Entry 8R2M (electron microscopy, 3.44 A resolution); this record covers chains D and F of the 10 polymer chains in the assembly.

# Chain D
Molecule: DNA-directed RNA polymerase subunit beta'
Organism: Mycolicibacterium smegmatis MC2 155
UniProtKB: A0QS66 (RPOC_MYCS2); residue numbers follow UniProt; this construct covers 1-1317
Chain sequence (1317 residues; each row starts with the number of its first residue):
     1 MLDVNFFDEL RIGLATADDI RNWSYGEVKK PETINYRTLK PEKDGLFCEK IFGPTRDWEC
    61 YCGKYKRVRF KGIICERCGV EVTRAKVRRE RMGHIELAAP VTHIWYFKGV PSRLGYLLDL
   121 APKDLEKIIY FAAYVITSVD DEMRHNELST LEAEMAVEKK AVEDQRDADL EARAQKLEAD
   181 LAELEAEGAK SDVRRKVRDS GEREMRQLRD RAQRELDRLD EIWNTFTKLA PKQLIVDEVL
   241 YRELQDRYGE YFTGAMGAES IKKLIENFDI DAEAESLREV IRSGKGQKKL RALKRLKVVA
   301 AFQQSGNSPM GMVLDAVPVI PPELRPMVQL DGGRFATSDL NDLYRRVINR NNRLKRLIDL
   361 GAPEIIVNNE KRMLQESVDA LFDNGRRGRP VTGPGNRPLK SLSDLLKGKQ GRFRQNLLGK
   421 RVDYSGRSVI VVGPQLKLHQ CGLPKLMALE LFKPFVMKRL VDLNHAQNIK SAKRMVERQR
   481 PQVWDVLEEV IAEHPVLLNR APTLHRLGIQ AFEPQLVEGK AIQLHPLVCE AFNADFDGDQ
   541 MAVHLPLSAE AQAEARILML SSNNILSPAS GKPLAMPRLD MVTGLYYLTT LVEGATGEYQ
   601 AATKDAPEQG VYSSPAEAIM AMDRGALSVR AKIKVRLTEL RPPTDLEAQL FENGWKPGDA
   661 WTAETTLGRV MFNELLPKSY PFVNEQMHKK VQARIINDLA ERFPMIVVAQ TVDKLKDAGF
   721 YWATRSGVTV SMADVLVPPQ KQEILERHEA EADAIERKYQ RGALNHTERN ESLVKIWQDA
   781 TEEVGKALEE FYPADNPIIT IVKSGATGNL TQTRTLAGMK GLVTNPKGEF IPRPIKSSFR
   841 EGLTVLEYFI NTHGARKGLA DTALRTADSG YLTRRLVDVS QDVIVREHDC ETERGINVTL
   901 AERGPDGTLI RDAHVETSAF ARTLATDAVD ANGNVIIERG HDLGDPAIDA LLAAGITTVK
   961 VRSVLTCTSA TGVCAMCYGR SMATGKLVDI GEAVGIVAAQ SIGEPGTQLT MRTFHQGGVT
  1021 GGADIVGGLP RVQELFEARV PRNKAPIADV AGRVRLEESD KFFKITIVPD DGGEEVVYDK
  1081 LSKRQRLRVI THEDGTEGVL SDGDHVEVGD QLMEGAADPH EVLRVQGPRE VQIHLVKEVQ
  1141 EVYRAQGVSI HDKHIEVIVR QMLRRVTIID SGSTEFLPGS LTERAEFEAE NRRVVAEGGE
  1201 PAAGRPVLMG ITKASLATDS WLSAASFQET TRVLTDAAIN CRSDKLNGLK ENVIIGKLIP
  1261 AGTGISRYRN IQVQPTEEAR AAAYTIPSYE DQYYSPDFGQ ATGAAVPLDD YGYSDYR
Not modelled in the structure: 1-3, 1285-1317
Bound ions: Zn2+ site 1: C60, C62, C75, C78; Mg2+: D535, D537, D539; Zn2+ site 2: C890, C967, C974, C977
Curated features (UniProtKB/Swiss-Prot):
  - binding site (Zn(2+)): C60, C62, C75, C78, C890, C967, C974, C977
  - binding site (Mg(2+)): D535, D537, D539

# Chain F
Molecule: RNA polymerase sigma factor SigA
Organism: Mycolicibacterium smegmatis MC2 155
UniProtKB: A0QW02 (A0QW02_MYCS2); residues 1-466 here = UniProt positions 1-466
Chain sequence (466 residues; each row starts with the number of its first residue):
     1 MAATKASPAT EEPVKRTATK TPAKKAPAKR AAKSAAAKAG GKAPAKKAPA KRAAKGTAAK
    61 PEDGVTDDLE VTDDLEAEPG EDLDVEDTDL ELDDLDSDDD TAVEDEEEEA DAATPAVATA
   121 KAADDDIDEP SEKDKASGDF VWDEEESEAL RQARKDAELT ASADSVRAYL KQIGKVALLN
   181 AEEEVELAKR IEAGLYATQK LAELAEKGEK LPVQQRRDMQ WICRDGDRAK NHLLEANLRL
   241 VVSLAKRYTG RGMAFLDLIQ EGNLGLIRAV EKFDYTKGYK FSTYATWWIR QAITRAMADQ
   301 ARTIRIPVHM VEVINKLGRI QRELLQDLGR EPTPEELAKE MDITPEKVLE IQQYAREPIS
   361 LDQTIGDEGD SQLGDFIEDS EAVVAVDAVS FTLLQDQLQS VLETLSEREA GVVRLRFGLT
   421 DGQPRTLDEI GQVYGVTRER IRQIESKTMS KLRHPSRSQV LRDYLD
Not modelled in the structure: 1-163

# Chain D / chain F interface
Contacting residue pairs (70; chain D residue first):
  T33(D) - T303(F)  hydrogen bond (side chain-backbone)
  I34(D) - I304(F)
  Y36(D) - I304(F)  hydrophobic
  Y36(D) - R305(F)
  Y36(D) - P307(F)
  R37(D) - Y354(F)
  R67(D) - G422(F)  hydrogen bond (side chain-backbone)
  R67(D) - Q423(F)
  R69(D) - Q423(F)  hydrogen bond
  L330(D) - I377(F)  hydrophobic
  R334(D) - R356(F)
  R334(D) - E357(F)  hydrogen bond (side chain-backbone)
  R334(D) - I359(F)
  F335(D) - P358(F)
  F335(D) - I359(F)  hydrogen bond (backbone-backbone)
  A336(D) - I359(F)
  T337(D) - I359(F)  hydrogen bond (backbone-backbone)
  T337(D) - S360(F)
  T337(D) - L361(F)  hydrogen bond (backbone-backbone)
  S338(D) - L361(F)
  S338(D) - D362(F)
  D339(D) - S360(F)  hydrogen bond
  D339(D) - D362(F)  hydrogen bond (backbone-side chain)
  D342(D) - T303(F)  hydrogen bond
  R345(D) - Q300(F)  hydrogen bond (side chain-backbone)
  R345(D) - R302(F)
  R345(D) - T303(F)
  N349(D) - Q300(F)
  R350(D) - A254(F)
  R350(D) - D257(F)  salt bridge
  R353(D) - D257(F)  salt bridge
  R353(D) - Q260(F)
  R353(D) - E261(F)  salt bridge
  R353(D) - L264(F)
  R353(D) - Q300(F)
  R356(D) - L264(F)
  L357(D) - Q260(F)
  L357(D) - L264(F)  hydrophobic
  L360(D) - L264(F)  hydrophobic
  P363(D) - L234(F)
  I365(D) - Y169(F)
  I365(D) - Q172(F)
  I365(D) - E235(F)
  I365(D) - L238(F)  hydrophobic
  I366(D) - L238(F)  hydrophobic
  I366(D) - Q260(F)  hydrogen bond (backbone-side chain)
  N369(D) - Y169(F)
  N369(D) - L256(F)
  N369(D) - Q260(F)  hydrogen bond
  E370(D) - Q260(F)  hydrogen bond
  R372(D) - S165(F)  hydrogen bond
  M373(D) - L256(F)  hydrophobic
  M373(D) - D257(F)
  M373(D) - Q260(F)
  R389(D) - D164(F)  salt bridge
  R397(D) - S360(F)  hydrogen bond
  R397(D) - D362(F)  hydrogen bond (side chain-backbone)
  R397(D) - Q363(F)
  K400(D) - D362(F)  salt bridge
  K400(D) - Q372(F)
  Q410(D) - G369(F)  hydrogen bond (side chain-backbone)
  Q410(D) - D370(F)
  Q410(D) - Q372(F)
  Q467(D) - D463(F)
  N468(D) - D463(F)  hydrogen bond
  N468(D) - Y464(F)
  I469(D) - L393(F)  hydrophobic
  K470(D) - D387(F)  salt bridge
  K470(D) - D466(F)
  R474(D) - D466(F)  salt bridge
Also at the interface, not in a pair above, chain D (45 interface residues in all): E32, N35, E42, P326, M327, V328, Q415, S471
Also at the interface, not in a pair above, chain F (50 interface residues in all): A168, I173, N231, N263, I267, M310, T364, D375, V386, S390, Q459

# In short
Chain D and chain F form an interface of 45 and 50 residues respectively; the contacts include 19 hydrogen
bonds and 7 salt bridges. Polar contacts include R350(D)-D257(F), R353(D)-D257(F) and R353(D)-E261(F). UniProt
lists 8 Zn2+-binding residues and 3 Mg2+-binding residues on chain D.
Here chain D is DNA-directed RNA polymerase subunit beta' and chain F is RNA polymerase sigma factor SigA,
both from Mycolicibacterium smegmatis MC2 155. Entry 8R2M (Mycobacterium smegnatis RNA polymerase
transcription initiation complex with SigmaA, RbpA, HelD N-terminal domain and an upstream-fork ...) was
determined by electron microscopy, deposited together with 8Q3I, 8QN8, 8QTI, 8QU6, 8R3M, 8R6P and 8R6R.
